4AAR - chains A and H of the 14 polymer chains in the assembly; structure by electron microscopy, 8.00 A resolution (low resolution: residue-level contacts below are approximate; hydrogen-bond / salt-bridge calls are withheld).

# Chain A (and H)
Name: 60 kDa chaperonin
From: Escherichia coli
Notes: chain H of this document is another copy of the same molecule, construct and numbering; everything in this record applies to it too
Reference sequence: P0A6F5 (CH60_ECOLI); numbering as in UniProt (aligned over 1-548)
Chain sequence (548 residues; row label = number of the first residue in the row):
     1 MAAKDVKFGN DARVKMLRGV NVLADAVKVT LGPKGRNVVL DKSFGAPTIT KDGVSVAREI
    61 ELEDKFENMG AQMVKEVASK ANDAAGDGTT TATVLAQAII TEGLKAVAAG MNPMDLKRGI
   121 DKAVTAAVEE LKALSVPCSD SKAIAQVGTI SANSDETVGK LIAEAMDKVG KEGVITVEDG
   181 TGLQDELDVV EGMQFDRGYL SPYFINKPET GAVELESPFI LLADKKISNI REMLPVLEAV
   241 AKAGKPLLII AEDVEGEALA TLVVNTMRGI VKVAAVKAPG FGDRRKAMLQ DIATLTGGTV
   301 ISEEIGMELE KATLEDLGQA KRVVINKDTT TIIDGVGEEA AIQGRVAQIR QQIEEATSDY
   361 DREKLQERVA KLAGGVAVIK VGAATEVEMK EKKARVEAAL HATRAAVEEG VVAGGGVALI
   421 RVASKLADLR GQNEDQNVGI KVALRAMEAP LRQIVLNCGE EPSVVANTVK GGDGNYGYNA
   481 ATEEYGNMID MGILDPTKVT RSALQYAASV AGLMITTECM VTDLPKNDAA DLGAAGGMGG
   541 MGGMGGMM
Disordered / not traced: 1, 526-548
Sequence notes: engineered mutation A398 (Asp in P0A6F5)
Ion coordination: Mg2+: D87 (together with ATP)
Ligand contacts: ATP: L31, G32, P33, D52, G53, V54, N82, D87, G88, T89, T90, T91, I150, G414, G415, G416, I454, Y478, N479, A480, A481, I493, D495

# Chain A / chain H interface
Pairs across the interface (6; chain A residue first):
  R452(A) with E461(H)
  E460(A) with N467(H)
  E461(A) with R452(H); S463(H); N467(H)
  S463(A) with V464(H)
Also at the interface, not in a pair above, chain A (5 interface residues in all): V464

# Summary
Chain A and chain H each contribute 5 residues to their interface. Bound to chain A: ATP.
Both chains are 60 kDa chaperonin (Escherichia coli). Entry 4AAR (ATP-triggered molecular mechanics of the
chaperonin GroEL) was determined by electron microscopy (same publication as 4AAQ, 4AAS, 4AAU, 4AB2 and 4AB3).
